PDB entry 4OI6 | X-ray diffraction, 2.04 A resolution | chains A and B

Chain A (and B):
Protein: Nickel responsive protein
Organism: Streptomyces coelicolor
Notes: chain B of this document is another copy of the same molecule, construct and numbering; everything in this record applies to it too
Reference sequence: Q9FCE4 (Q9FCE4_STRCO); residue numbers follow UniProt; this construct covers 1-82
Chain sequence (89 residues; row label = number of the first residue in the row; numbers below 1 keep their minus sign (Mse-6 is residue -6)):
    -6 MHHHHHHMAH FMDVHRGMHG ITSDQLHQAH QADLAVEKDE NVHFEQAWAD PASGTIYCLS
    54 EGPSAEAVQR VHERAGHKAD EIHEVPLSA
Unresolved in the structure: -6 to 1
Construct notes: expression tag (-6 to 0)
Modified / non-standard residues: Mse-6, Mse1 (selenomethionine); Mse5, Mse11 (selenomethionine; parent Met)
Ion coordination: Ni2+ site 1: His23 (shared with Ala82(B) of chain B); Ni2+ site 2 near Glu74 (its only coordinating residue here); Ni2+ site 3: His76 (together with citric acid) (shared with Asp43(B), Ser46(B) of chain B)
What the authors report for this chain:
  - Ni2+ coordination: His3, His12, His20, His23, Glu38, Asp43, Ser46, Glu74, His76, Ala82

How chain A and chain B interact:
Pairs across the interface (53):
  Mse5(A) - Mse5(B)  hydrophobic
  Mse5(A) - Trp41(B)  hydrophobic
  Mse5(A) - Tyr50(B)  hydrophobic
  Ile14(A) - Leu80(B)
  Thr15(A) - Leu80(B)
  Ser16(A) - Leu80(B)
  Leu19(A) - Leu80(B)  hydrophobic
  Leu19(A) - Ser81(B)
  His20(A) - Ser81(B)
  His20(A) - Ala82(B)
  His23(A) - Ala82(B)  hydrogen bond (side chain-backbone)
  Gln39(A) - Ala82(B)
  Ala40(A) - Ser81(B)
  Ala40(A) - Ala82(B)  hydrogen bond (backbone-backbone)
  Trp41(A) - Mse5(B)  hydrophobic
  Trp41(A) - Trp41(B)  hydrophobic
  Trp41(A) - Leu52(B)  hydrophobic
  Trp41(A) - Val78(B)  hydrophobic
  Trp41(A) - Leu80(B)
  Ala42(A) - Val78(B)
  Ala42(A) - Pro79(B)
  Ala42(A) - Leu80(B)  hydrogen bond (backbone-backbone)
  Asp43(A) - His76(B)  salt bridge
  Asp43(A) - Glu77(B)
  Pro44(A) - Pro79(B)
  Pro44(A) - Leu80(B)  hydrophobic
  Ser46(A) - His76(B)  hydrogen bond
  Tyr50(A) - Mse5(B)  hydrophobic
  Tyr50(A) - Glu74(B)  hydrogen bond
  Tyr50(A) - His76(B)
  Leu52(A) - Trp41(B)
  His76(A) - Asp43(B)  salt bridge
  His76(A) - Ser46(B)  hydrogen bond
  His76(A) - Tyr50(B)
  Glu77(A) - Asp43(B)
  Val78(A) - Trp41(B)  hydrophobic
  Val78(A) - Ala42(B)
  Val78(A) - Tyr50(B)  hydrophobic
  Pro79(A) - Ala42(B)
  Pro79(A) - Pro44(B)
  Leu80(A) - Ile14(B)
  Leu80(A) - Thr15(B)
  Leu80(A) - Ser16(B)
  Leu80(A) - Leu19(B)
  Leu80(A) - Trp41(B)
  Leu80(A) - Ala42(B)  hydrogen bond (backbone-backbone)
  Leu80(A) - Pro44(B)  hydrophobic
  Ser81(A) - Leu19(B)
  Ser81(A) - Ala40(B)
  Ala82(A) - Leu19(B)
  Ala82(A) - His23(B)
  Ala82(A) - Gln39(B)
  Ala82(A) - Ala40(B)  hydrogen bond (backbone-backbone)
Also at the interface, not in a pair above, chain A (24 interface residues in all): Thr48
Also at the interface, not in a pair above, chain B (25 interface residues in all): Val7, His20

In short:
Chain A and chain B form an interface of 24 and 25 residues respectively; the contacts include 8 hydrogen
bonds and 2 salt bridges. Among the polar pairs are Asp43(A)-His76(B), His23(A)-Ala82(B) and
Ser46(A)-His76(B). The paper reports Ni2+ coordination by His3(A), His12(A) and His20(A) among others.
Chain A and chain B are both Nickel responsive protein (Streptomyces coelicolor); the structure, Crystal
structure analysis of nickel-bound form SCO4226 from Streptomyces coelicolor A3(2), was determined by X-ray
diffraction (same publication as 4OI3).
